6N46 - chains A and B; structure by X-ray diffraction, 3.71 A resolution.

Chain A (and B):
Name: Serine/threonine-protein kinase PLK4
From: Homo sapiens
Notes: EC 2.7.11.21; chain B of this document is another copy of the same molecule, construct and numbering; everything in this record applies to it too
UniProtKB: O00444 (PLK4_HUMAN); residues -4 to 223 here correspond to UniProt positions 581-808 (UniProt number = residue number + 585)
Amino-acid sequence (249 residues; numbered -25 to 223; the number before each row is that of its first residue; numbers below 1 keep their minus sign (Met-25 is residue -25)):
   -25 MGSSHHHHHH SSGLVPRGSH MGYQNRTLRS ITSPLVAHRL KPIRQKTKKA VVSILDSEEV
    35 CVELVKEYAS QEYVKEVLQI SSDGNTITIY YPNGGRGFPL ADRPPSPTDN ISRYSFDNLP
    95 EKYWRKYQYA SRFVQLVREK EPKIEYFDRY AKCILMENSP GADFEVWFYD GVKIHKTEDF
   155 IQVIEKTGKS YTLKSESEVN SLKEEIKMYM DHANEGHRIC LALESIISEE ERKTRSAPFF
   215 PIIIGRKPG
Disordered / not traced: -25 to 2, 68-75, 223
Construct notes: initiating methionine (-25); expression tag (-24 to -5); conflict Glu113 (Ser698 in O00444), Glu115 (Ser700 in O00444), Glu119 (Thr704 in O00444), Asp122 (Thr707 in O00444)
Swiss-Prot annotation at these positions:
  - modified residue: Ser80 (Phosphoserine)
From the paper describing this entry:
  - contacts within the chain: Asp122-His186 (salt bridge)
  - self-association interface (contacts with another copy of this molecule): Asp122

How chain A and chain B interact:
Contacting residue pairs (40):
  Tyr120(A) - Ser210(B)
  Tyr120(A) - Ala211(B)
  Tyr120(A) - Phe213(B)
  Phe121(A) - Ala211(B)
  Asp122(A) - Ala211(B)
  Arg123(A) - Ala211(B)
  Glu189(A) - Thr208(B)
  Arg192(A) - Thr208(B)  hydrogen bond
  Ile193(A) - Ser210(B)
  Ile193(A) - Phe213(B)  hydrophobic
  Ala196(A) - Glu204(B)
  Leu197(A) - Glu204(B)
  Ile200(A) - Ile200(B)  hydrophobic
  Ile200(A) - Glu204(B)
  Glu204(A) - Ala196(B)
  Glu204(A) - Leu197(B)
  Glu204(A) - Ile200(B)
  Thr208(A) - Ile193(B)
  Ser210(A) - Tyr120(B)  hydrogen bond
  Ser210(A) - Ile193(B)
  Ala211(A) - Tyr120(B)  hydrogen bond (backbone-side chain)
  Ala211(A) - Asp122(B)
  Ala211(A) - Arg123(B)
  Pro212(A) - Tyr120(B)
  Phe213(A) - Tyr120(B)
  Phe213(A) - Ile193(B)  hydrophobic
  Phe213(A) - Ile218(B)  hydrophobic
  Pro215(A) - Ile217(B)
  Pro215(A) - Ile218(B)
  Pro215(A) - Gly219(B)  hydrogen bond (backbone-backbone)
  Ile216(A) - Ile217(B)
  Ile216(A) - Ile218(B)  hydrophobic
  Ile217(A) - Pro215(B)
  Ile217(A) - Ile216(B)
  Ile217(A) - Ile217(B)  hydrogen bond (backbone-backbone)
  Ile217(A) - Arg220(B)
  Ile218(A) - Phe213(B)  hydrophobic
  Ile218(A) - Pro215(B)
  Gly219(A) - Pro215(B)  hydrogen bond (backbone-backbone)
  Arg220(A) - Lys15(B)
Other interface residues (no listed pair), chain A (24 interface residues in all): Ile201, Phe214
Other interface residues (no listed pair), chain B (23 interface residues in all): Phe121, Ile201, Pro212, Phe214

In short:
24 residues of chain A and 23 residues of chain B are in contact, with 6 hydrogen bonds. Polar contacts
include Arg192(A)-Thr208(B), Ser210(A)-Tyr120(B) and Ala211(A)-Tyr120(B). The paper reports a self-association
interface involving Asp122(A); contacts within the chain involving Asp122(A) and His186(A).
Both chains are Serine/threonine-protein kinase PLK4 (Homo sapiens). Entry 6N46 (Crystal structure of the
cryptic polo box domain of a human activated Plk4) was determined by X-ray diffraction.
